Entry 5O4C (X-ray diffraction, 2.80 A resolution); this record covers chains L and M of the 4 polymer chains in the assembly.

# Chain L
Name: Reaction center protein L chain
Organism: Blastochloris viridis
UniProt: P06009 (RCEL_BLAVI); residues 1-273 here correspond to UniProt positions 2-274 (UniProt number = residue number + 1)
Amino-acid sequence (273 residues; row label = number of the first residue in the row):
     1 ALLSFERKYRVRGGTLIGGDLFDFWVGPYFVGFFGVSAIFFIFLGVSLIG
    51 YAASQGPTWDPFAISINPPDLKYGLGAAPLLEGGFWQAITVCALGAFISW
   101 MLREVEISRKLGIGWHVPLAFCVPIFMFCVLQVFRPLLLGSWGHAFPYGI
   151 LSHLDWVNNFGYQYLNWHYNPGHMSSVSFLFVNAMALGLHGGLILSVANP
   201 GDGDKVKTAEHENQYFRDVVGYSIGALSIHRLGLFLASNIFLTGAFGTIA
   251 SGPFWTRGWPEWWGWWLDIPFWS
Swiss-Prot annotation at these positions:
  - binding site ((7R,8Z)-bacteriochlorophyll b): H153, H173
  - binding site (Fe cation): H190, H230
  - binding site (a ubiquinone): F216

# Chain M
Name: Reaction center protein M chain
Organism: Blastochloris viridis
UniProt: P06010 (RCEM_BLAVI); residues 1-323 here correspond to UniProt positions 2-324 (UniProt number = residue number + 1)
Amino-acid sequence (323 residues; each row starts with the number of its first residue):
     1 ADYQTIYTQIQARGPHITVSGEWGDNDRVGKPFYSYWLGKIGDAQIGPIY
    51 LGASGIAAFAFGSTAILIILFNMAAEVHFDPLQFFRQFFWLGLYPPKAQY
   101 GMGIPPLHDGGWWLMAGLFMTLSLGSWWIRVYSRARALGLGTHIAWNFAA
   151 AIFFVLCIGCIHPTLVGSWSEGVPFGIWPHIDWLTAFSIRYGNFYYCPWH
   201 GFSIGFAYGCGLLFAAHGATILAVARFGGDREIEQITDRGTAVERAALFW
   251 RWTIGFNATIESVHRWGWFFSLMVMVSASVGILLTGTFVDNWYLWCVKHG
   301 AAPDYPAYLPATPDPASLPGAPK
Swiss-Prot annotation at these positions:
  - binding site ((7R,8Z)-bacteriochlorophyll b): H180, H200
  - binding site (Fe cation): H217, E232, H264
  - binding site (a ubiquinone): W250

# Interface between chain L and chain M
Residue-residue contacts - 189 pairs, chain L then chain M:
  A1(L) with R251(M)
  L3(L) with R251(M); N257(M)
  F5(L) with R239(M); E244(M)
  E6(L) with L248(M); R251(M), salt bridge; W252(M), hydrogen bond
  K8(L) with E244(M), salt bridge
  Y9(L) with T241(M), hydrogen bond; E244(M), hydrogen bond; R245(M); L248(M), hydrophobic; W252(M)
  R10(L) with W252(M)
  W25(L) with W252(M)
  P28(L) with R251(M); W252(M); G255(M)
  Y29(L) with W252(M); I254(M); G255(M)
  F30(L) with W252(M), hydrogen bond (backbone-backbone)
  D60(L) with G300(M)
  F62(L) with A301(M)
  D70(L) with Y308(M)
  W100(L) with T253(M)
  R103(L) with W252(M), hydrogen bond (side chain-backbone); T253(M), hydrogen bond (side chain-backbone)
  E104(L) with F249(M); T253(M)
  I107(L) with F249(M), hydrophobic; W252(M), hydrophobic; T253(M)
  S108(L) with F249(M)
  K110(L) with W252(M)
  L111(L) with R245(M), hydrogen bond (backbone-side chain); F249(M); W252(M), hydrophobic
  G112(L) with F227(M)
  I113(L) with A223(M); V224(M), hydrophobic; F227(M), hydrophobic; R245(M)
  G114(L) with A223(M), hydrogen bond (backbone-backbone)
  H116(L) with T5(M), hydrogen bond; A219(M); L222(M); A223(M)
  V117(L) with A216(M); A219(M), hydrophobic; T220(M); F249(M), hydrophobic; W250(M), hydrophobic
  L151(L) with A301(M); P303(M)
  S152(L) with Y305(M)
  L154(L) with Y195(M)
  D155(L) with Y196(M), hydrogen bond; P303(M); Y305(M), hydrogen bond
  V157(L) with Y195(M)
  N158(L) with N193(M); Y195(M)
  Y162(L) with T185(M)
  N166(L) with D182(M); T185(M)
  H168(L) with I181(M); L184(M); T185(M)
  Y169(L) with W178(M), hydrophobic; D182(M), hydrogen bond
  M174(L) with W178(M), hydrophobic
  L180(L) with Y208(M), hydrophobic
  N183(L) with C210(M), hydrogen bond (side chain-backbone); G211(M); F214(M)
  A184(L) with C210(M), hydrophobic; S271(M), hydrogen bond (backbone-side chain)
  A186(L) with F214(M)
  L187(L) with C210(M), hydrophobic; F214(M); G267(M)
  G188(L) with N147(M); W268(M); S271(M)
  L189(L) with I144(M)
  H190(L) with H217(M); E232(M), salt bridge; H264(M), hydrogen bond
  G191(L) with H264(M)
  G192(L) with H143(M); I144(M); W268(M)
  L193(L) with I144(M)
  I194(L) with E232(M); I233(M), hydrophobic; I236(M), hydrophobic; H264(M)
  L195(L) with H143(M); E261(M); R265(M)
  S196(L) with L140(M); G141(M), hydrogen bond (backbone-backbone); H143(M)
  V197(L) with L140(M), hydrophobic; I233(M), hydrophobic
  A198(L) with I236(M), hydrophobic
  N199(L) with H143(M); E261(M), hydrogen bond; R265(M), hydrogen bond
  P200(L) with G139(M); G141(M)
  V206(L) with I233(M), hydrophobic
  K207(L) with L138(M); G139(M), hydrogen bond (side chain-backbone); L140(M); I233(M)
  E210(L) with I17(M); V19(M)
  H211(L) with V19(M); L138(M)
  E212(L) with I233(M)
  Q214(L) with I17(M); T18(M); V19(M), hydrogen bond (side chain-backbone); R28(M)
  Y215(L) with V131(M), hydrogen bond (side chain-backbone); R134(M); A135(M); L138(M), hydrophobic; I144(M), hydrophobic
  F216(L) with I144(M), hydrophobic
  R217(L) with D43(M), salt bridge; Q45(M); P48(M); I49(M)
  D218(L) with R28(M), salt bridge; I49(M); Y50(M), hydrogen bond (backbone-backbone); R130(M), hydrogen bond (backbone-side chain); R134(M), salt bridge
  V219(L) with W127(M); R130(M), hydrogen bond (backbone-side chain); R134(M)
  G221(L) with G47(M), hydrogen bond (backbone-backbone); P48(M); I49(M)
  Y222(L) with L38(M); G42(M); D43(M), hydrogen bond (side chain-backbone); Q45(M)
  S223(L) with D43(M)
  I224(L) with G42(M); D43(M), hydrogen bond (backbone-backbone)
  A226(L) with D230(M)
  L227(L) with Q4(M); L222(M), hydrophobic; A225(M), hydrophobic; D230(M)
  S228(L) with I41(M); G42(M)
  I229(L) with F214(M)
  H230(L) with H217(M), hydrogen bond; G218(M); I221(M); E232(M), salt bridge
  R231(L) with Q4(M), hydrogen bond (side chain-backbone); T5(M), hydrogen bond (side chain-backbone); I6(M), hydrogen bond (side chain-backbone); Y7(M); I41(M), hydrogen bond (side chain-backbone); L222(M)
  G233(L) with F214(M)
  L234(L) with A215(M); L222(M), hydrophobic
  A237(L) with G211(M); A215(M), hydrophobic
  W263(L) with W90(M), hydrophobic; W178(M)
  W266(L) with F85(M); R86(M), hydrogen bond (side chain-backbone)
  L267(L) with R86(M), hydrogen bond (backbone-side chain); W90(M), hydrophobic
  F271(L) with L82(M), hydrophobic
  W272(L) with L82(M), hydrophobic; Q83(M), hydrogen bond (backbone-side chain); R86(M)
  S273(L) with R86(M)
Interface residues without a listed pair, chain L (94 interface residues in all): S4, A63, N67, P118, A120, D204, V220, I240, D268
Interface residues without a listed pair, chain M (93 interface residues in all): I46, I189, A207, L213, E234, A247, A302

# Summary
Chain L and chain M form an interface of 94 and 93 residues respectively, with 35 hydrogen bonds and 7 salt
bridges. Polar contacts include E6(L)-R251(M), K8(L)-E244(M) and H190(L)-E232(M).
Chain L is Reaction center protein L chain and chain M is Reaction center protein M chain, both from
Blastochloris viridis; the structure, From macrocrystals to microcrystals: a strategy for membrane protein
serial crystallography, was determined by X-ray diffraction (same publication as 5NJ4 and 5O64).
